Entry 8X30 (electron microscopy, 4.30 A resolution (low resolution: residue-level contacts below are approximate; hydrogen-bond / salt-bridge calls are withheld)); this record covers chains J and H of the 17 polymer chains in the assembly.

== Chain J ==
Molecule: 146-nt DNA strand
Organism: Saccharomyces cerevisiae
Sequence (146 nucleotides; row label = number of the first residue in the row):
   147 ATCAATATCCACCTGCAGATTCTACCAAAAGTGTATTTGGAAACTGCTCC
   197 ATCAAAAGGCATGTTCAGCGGAATTCCGCTGAACATGCCTTTTGATGGAG
   247 CAGTTTCCAAATACACTTTTGGTAGAATCTGCAGGTGGATATTGAT

== Chain H ==
Name: Histone H2B
Organism: Saccharomyces cerevisiae
UniProt: A0A6A5PZQ7 (A0A6A5PZQ7_YEASX); residues 0-130 here correspond to UniProt positions 1-131 (UniProt number = residue number + 1)
Sequence (131 residues; each row starts with the number of its first residue; numbering starts at 0):
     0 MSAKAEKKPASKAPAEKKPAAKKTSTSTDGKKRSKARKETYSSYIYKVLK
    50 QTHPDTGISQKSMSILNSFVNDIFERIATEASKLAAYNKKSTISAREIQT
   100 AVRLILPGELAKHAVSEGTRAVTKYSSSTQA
Unresolved in the structure: 0-34

== How chain J and chain H interact ==
Contacting residue pairs (10; chain J residue first):
  DG164(J) with Gln59(H)
  DA165(J) with Ile57(H); Gln59(H)
  DT166(J) with Gly56(H); Ile57(H)
  DG185(J) with Ser90(H)
  DG186(J) with Lys89(H); Ser90(H); Thr91(H)
  DG249(J) with Ala35(H)
Other interface residues (no listed pair), chain H (8 interface residues in all): Ser58

== Summary ==
6 residues of chain J face 8 of chain H across their interface.
Here chain J is a 146-nt DNA strand and chain H is Histone H2B, both from Saccharomyces cerevisiae. Entry 8X30
(Structure of piccolo NuA4 and H2A.Z nucleosome 2:1 complex) was determined by electron microscopy, deposited
together with 8X2X, 8X2Y, 8X2Z, 8X31 and 8X32.
